PDB entry 8TU3 | X-ray diffraction, 1.70 A resolution | chain A

== Chain A ==
Name: Tyrosine-protein kinase BTK
Source organism: Homo sapiens
Notes: EC 2.7.10.2; fragment: Protein kinase domain residues 382-659
Reference sequence: Q06187 (BTK_HUMAN); residues 382-659 here = UniProt positions 382-659
Amino-acid sequence (283 residues; row label = number of the first residue in the row):
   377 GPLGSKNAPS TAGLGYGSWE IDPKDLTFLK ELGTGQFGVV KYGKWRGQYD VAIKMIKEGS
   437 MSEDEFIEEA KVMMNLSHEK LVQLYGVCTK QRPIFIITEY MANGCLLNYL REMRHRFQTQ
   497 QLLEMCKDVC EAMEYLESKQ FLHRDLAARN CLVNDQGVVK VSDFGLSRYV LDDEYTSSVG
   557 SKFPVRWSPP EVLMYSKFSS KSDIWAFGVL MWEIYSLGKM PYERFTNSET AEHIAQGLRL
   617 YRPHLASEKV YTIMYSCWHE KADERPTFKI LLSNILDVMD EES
Not modelled in the structure: 377-393, 548-557
Sequence notes: expression tag (377-381)
Swiss-Prot annotation at these positions:
  - motif: W581 to W588 (CAV1-binding)
  - active site: D521 (Proton acceptor)
  - binding site (ATP): L408 to V416, K430
  - binding site (clofedanol): T474 to M477, L542
  - binding site (dasatinib): T474 to M477
  - modified residue: Y551 (Phosphotyrosine), S604 (Phosphoserine), Y617 (Phosphotyrosine), S623 (Phosphoserine), S659 (Phosphoserine)
  - natural variant: L408 (L408P: In XLA), G414 (G414R: In XLA), Y418 (Y418H: In XLA), I429 (I429N: In XLA), K430 (K430E: In XLA; K430R: In XLA), E445 (E445D: In XLA), G462 (G462D: In XLA; G462V: In XLA), Y476 (Y476D: In XLA), M477 (M477R: In XLA), C481 (C481S: Found in patients with chronic lymphocytic leukemia; uncertain significance), C502 (C502F: In XLA; C502W: In XLA), C506 (C506R: In XLA; C506Y: In XLA), 36 further natural variant entries in UniProt
  - mutagenesis: Y551 (Y551F: Loss of phosphorylation of GTF2I), Y617 (Y617E: Defective in mediating calcium response)
Ligand contacts: UEO (1-[(4R)-4-{[(6P,8S)-6-(1-methyl-1H-pyrazol-4-yl)pyrazolo[1,5-a]pyrazin-4-yl]oxy}azepan-1-yl]propan-1-one): L408, G409, T410, G411, V416, A428, T474, E475, Y476, M477, A478, N479, G480, C481, N484, R525, L528
What the authors report for this chain:
  - binding site for UEO: M477, C481, N484
  - specificity-determining residues: N484

== Summary ==
Chain A binds compound UEO. UniProt lists active-site residue D521, 10 ATP-binding residues, 5
clofedanol-binding residues and 4 dasatinib-binding residues. The paper reports a binding site for UEO at
M477, C481 and N484; the specificity determinant N484.
Chain A is Tyrosine-protein kinase BTK (Homo sapiens); the structure, Bruton's tyrosine kinase in complex with
covalent inhibitor compound 10, was determined by X-ray diffraction together with 8TU4 and 8TU5 from the same
study.
